PDB entry 2ZPE | X-ray diffraction, 1.48 A resolution | chains A and B

Chain A:
Name: Nitrile hydratase subunit alpha
From: Rhodococcus erythropolis
Notes: EC 4.2.1.84
Reference sequence: P13448 (NHAA_RHOER); residues 1-206 here correspond to UniProt positions 2-207 (UniProt number = residue number + 1)
Amino-acid sequence (206 residues; each row starts with the number of its first residue):
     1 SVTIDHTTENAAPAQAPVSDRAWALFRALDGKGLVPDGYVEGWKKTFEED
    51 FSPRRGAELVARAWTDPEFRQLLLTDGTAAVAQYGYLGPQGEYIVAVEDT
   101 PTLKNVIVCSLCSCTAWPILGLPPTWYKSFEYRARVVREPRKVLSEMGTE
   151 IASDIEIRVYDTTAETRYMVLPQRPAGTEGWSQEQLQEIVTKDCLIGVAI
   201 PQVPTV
Disordered / not traced: 1-8, 205-206
Modified positions: Cys112 (3-sulfinoalanine; CSD); Cys114 (s-hydroxycysteine; CSO)
Metal / ion sites: Fe ion: Cys109, Cys112, Ser113, Cys114 (together with nitric oxide); Mg2+ near Glu139 (its only coordinating residue here)
Residues lining bound ligands:
  - nitric oxide (NO): Gln90, Cys109, Cys112, Ser113, Cys114
  - tert-butyl isocyanide (TB0): Gln90, Cys112, Ser113, Trp117
UniProt features mapped onto this chain:
  - binding site (Fe(3+)): Cys109, Cys112, Ser113, Cys114
  - modified residue: Cys112 (Cysteine sulfinic acid (-SO2H)), Cys114 (Cysteine sulfenic acid (-SOH))
From the paper describing this entry:
  - post-translational modification sites: Cys112, Cys114

Chain B:
Name: Nitrile hydratase subunit beta
From: Rhodococcus erythropolis
Notes: EC 4.2.1.84
Reference sequence: P13449 (NHAB_RHOER); numbering as in UniProt (aligned over 1-212)
Amino-acid sequence (212 residues; row label = number of the first residue in the row):
     1 MDGVHDLAGVQGFGKVPHTVNADIGPTFHAEWEHLPYSLMFAGVAELGAF
    51 SVDEVRYVVERMEPRHYMMTPYYERYVIGVATLMVEKGILTQDELESLAG
   101 GPFPLSRPSESEGRPAPVETTTFEVGQRVRVRDEYVPGHIRMPAYCRGRV
   151 GTISHRTTEKWPFPDAIGHGRNDAGEEPTYHVKFAAEELFGSDTDGGSVV
   201 VDLFEGYLEPAA
Disordered / not traced: 212
Residues lining bound ligands: tert-butyl isocyanide (TB0): Tyr37, Met40, Val52, Val55, Arg56, Tyr72, Tyr76
UniProt features mapped onto this chain:
  - natural variant: Met40 (M40V: In strain: ACV2)
From the paper describing this entry:
  - conformationally variable residues (side-chain flip): Met40
  - binding site for tert-butyl isocyanide: Met40

How chain A and chain B interact:
Contacting residue pairs (175; chain A residue first):
  Asn10(A) - Arg65(B)  hydrogen bond
  Ala12(A) - Met69(B)  hydrophobic
  Pro13(A) - His66(B)
  Ala14(A) - Pro102(B)
  Ala14(A) - Pro104(B)
  Gln15(A) - His66(B)  hydrogen bond
  Gln15(A) - Glu74(B)
  Gln15(A) - Pro102(B)
  Gln15(A) - Pro104(B)
  Ala16(A) - Gly101(B)
  Ala16(A) - Pro102(B)  hydrogen bond (backbone-backbone)
  Val18(A) - Trp32(B)  hydrophobic
  Val18(A) - Glu74(B)
  Ser19(A) - Trp32(B)
  Asp20(A) - Ala99(B)
  Arg21(A) - Glu74(B)  salt bridge
  Arg21(A) - Ile78(B)
  Arg21(A) - Pro102(B)
  Arg21(A) - Phe103(B)
  Ala22(A) - Trp32(B)  hydrophobic
  Ala22(A) - Leu35(B)
  Ala22(A) - Val77(B)  hydrophobic
  Trp23(A) - Glu31(B)
  Trp23(A) - Trp32(B)
  Trp23(A) - Leu35(B)  hydrophobic
  Ala24(A) - Leu95(B)
  Ala24(A) - Leu98(B)  hydrophobic
  Ala24(A) - Ala99(B)
  Leu25(A) - Leu39(B)  hydrophobic
  Leu25(A) - Val77(B)
  Leu25(A) - Val80(B)  hydrophobic
  Leu25(A) - Ala81(B)  hydrophobic
  Leu25(A) - Leu90(B)  hydrophobic
  Leu25(A) - Leu95(B)  hydrophobic
  Phe26(A) - Leu39(B)  hydrophobic
  Arg27(A) - Leu98(B)  hydrogen bond (side chain-backbone)
  Ala28(A) - Leu90(B)  hydrophobic
  Ala28(A) - Leu98(B)  hydrophobic
  Leu29(A) - Met84(B)  hydrophobic
  Leu29(A) - Leu90(B)  hydrophobic
  Lys32(A) - Ile89(B)
  Lys32(A) - Leu90(B)
  Lys32(A) - Glu94(B)  salt bridge
  Leu34(A) - Leu47(B)
  Leu34(A) - Ile89(B)  hydrophobic
  Val35(A) - Leu39(B)  hydrophobic
  Tyr39(A) - Ser38(B)
  Tyr39(A) - Phe41(B)  hydrogen bond (side chain-backbone)
  Tyr39(A) - Ala42(B)  hydrogen bond (side chain-backbone)
  Tyr39(A) - Glu46(B)
  Val40(A) - His34(B)
  Val40(A) - Leu35(B)  hydrophobic
  Val40(A) - Ser38(B)
  Val40(A) - Leu39(B)  hydrophobic
  Trp43(A) - Ser38(B)
  Trp43(A) - Phe41(B)  hydrophobic
  Lys44(A) - His34(B)
  Phe47(A) - Thr27(B)
  Phe47(A) - Phe28(B)  hydrophobic
  Phe47(A) - Tyr37(B)  hydrophobic
  Phe47(A) - Ser38(B)
  Glu48(A) - Phe28(B)
  Pro89(A) - Phe41(B)  hydrophobic
  Gln90(A) - Arg56(B)
  Tyr93(A) - His155(B)  hydrogen bond
  Tyr93(A) - Thr157(B)
  Tyr93(A) - Thr158(B)  hydrogen bond (side chain-backbone)
  Tyr93(A) - Glu159(B)
  Tyr93(A) - Trp161(B)  hydrophobic
  Val95(A) - His181(B)
  Ser110(A) - His5(B)
  Ser110(A) - Ala8(B)
  Leu111(A) - His5(B)
  Leu111(A) - Asp6(B)
  Leu111(A) - Arg141(B)
  Cys112(A) - Arg56(B)
  Cys112(A) - Tyr76(B)
  Cys112(A) - Arg141(B)
  Ser113(A) - Tyr37(B)
  Ser113(A) - Tyr72(B)  hydrogen bond
  Cys114(A) - Arg56(B)
  Cys114(A) - Arg141(B)
  Trp117(A) - Tyr37(B)  hydrophobic
  Trp117(A) - Phe41(B)  hydrophobic
  Leu122(A) - Thr27(B)
  Leu122(A) - Phe28(B)  hydrophobic
  Leu122(A) - Tyr37(B)  hydrophobic
  Leu122(A) - Tyr73(B)
  Pro124(A) - Ile24(B)  hydrophobic
  Trp126(A) - Val16(B)  hydrophobic
  Trp126(A) - Pro17(B)
  Trp126(A) - His18(B)  hydrogen bond
  Lys128(A) - Tyr72(B)
  Lys128(A) - Tyr73(B)
  Ser129(A) - Pro17(B)
  Phe130(A) - Leu7(B)  hydrophobic
  Phe130(A) - Phe13(B)  hydrophobic
  Phe130(A) - Tyr67(B)  hydrophobic
  Phe130(A) - Met68(B)
  Phe130(A) - Arg75(B)
  Glu131(A) - Gly14(B)
  Glu131(A) - Lys15(B)
  Glu131(A) - Val16(B)
  Tyr132(A) - Val16(B)
  Arg133(A) - His5(B)  hydrogen bond (side chain-backbone)
  Arg133(A) - Leu7(B)
  Arg133(A) - Ala8(B)
  Arg133(A) - Tyr67(B)  hydrogen bond
  Arg133(A) - Arg75(B)
  Ala134(A) - Leu7(B)
  Ala134(A) - Ala8(B)
  Ala134(A) - Gly9(B)  hydrogen bond (backbone-backbone)
  Ala134(A) - Val10(B)
  Ala134(A) - Phe13(B)  hydrophobic
  Arg135(A) - Phe13(B)
  Arg135(A) - Gly14(B)  hydrogen bond (side chain-backbone)
  Arg135(A) - Lys15(B)
  Val137(A) - Ala8(B)  hydrophobic
  Val137(A) - Gly9(B)
  Val137(A) - Tyr145(B)
  Val137(A) - Phe190(B)
  Val137(A) - Val199(B)
  Arg138(A) - Gly9(B)  hydrogen bond (side chain-backbone)
  Arg138(A) - Gln11(B)
  Arg138(A) - Phe190(B)
  Arg138(A) - Asp193(B)  salt bridge
  Arg138(A) - Thr194(B)  hydrogen bond (backbone-side chain)
  Arg138(A) - Asp195(B)  hydrogen bond (backbone-backbone)
  Glu139(A) - Asp195(B)
  Pro140(A) - Asp195(B)
  Pro140(A) - Gly196(B)
  Arg141(A) - Asp195(B)  hydrogen bond (backbone-side chain)
  Lys142(A) - Asp195(B)  hydrogen bond (backbone-side chain)
  Val143(A) - Val16(B)  hydrophobic
  Glu146(A) - Lys15(B)
  Met147(A) - His18(B)
  Met147(A) - Thr19(B)
  Met147(A) - Val20(B)  hydrogen bond (backbone-backbone)
  Thr149(A) - Val20(B)
  Glu156(A) - Gly197(B)
  Glu156(A) - Ser198(B)  hydrogen bond
  Ile157(A) - Gly197(B)  hydrogen bond (backbone-backbone)
  Ile157(A) - Ser198(B)  hydrogen bond (backbone-backbone)
  Arg158(A) - Lys183(B)
  Arg158(A) - Ser198(B)  hydrogen bond
  Arg158(A) - Val200(B)
  Val159(A) - Ser198(B)  hydrogen bond (backbone-backbone)
  Val159(A) - Val199(B)
  Val159(A) - Val200(B)  hydrogen bond (backbone-backbone)
  Tyr160(A) - Val200(B)
  Asp161(A) - Tyr145(B)  hydrogen bond
  Asp161(A) - Val200(B)  hydrogen bond (backbone-backbone)
  Asp161(A) - Asp202(B)
  Thr162(A) - Arg141(B)
  Thr163(A) - Arg141(B)  hydrogen bond (backbone-side chain)
  Thr163(A) - Pro143(B)
  Thr163(A) - Val201(B)
  Thr163(A) - Asp202(B)  hydrogen bond (side chain-backbone)
  Ala164(A) - Thr179(B)
  Ala164(A) - Asp202(B)
  Ala164(A) - Phe204(B)  hydrophobic
  Glu165(A) - Trp161(B)
  Glu165(A) - Asp202(B)
  Thr166(A) - Thr157(B)
  Thr166(A) - His181(B)  hydrogen bond
  Thr166(A) - Asp202(B)  hydrogen bond
  Arg167(A) - Arg56(B)
  Tyr168(A) - His181(B)  hydrogen bond
  Thr191(A) - Asn21(B)  hydrogen bond
  Lys192(A) - Ile24(B)
  Asp193(A) - His18(B)  salt bridge
  Asp193(A) - Val20(B)
  Asp193(A) - Asn21(B)  hydrogen bond (side chain-backbone)
  Val198(A) - Val20(B)
  Ala199(A) - Val20(B)  hydrophobic
Other interface residues (no listed pair), chain A (79 interface residues in all): Pro36, Cys109, Gly148
Other interface residues (no listed pair), chain B (82 interface residues in all): Met40, Arg156, Leu203

In short:
79 residues of chain A face 82 of chain B across their interface; the contacts include 35 hydrogen bonds and 4
salt bridges. Among the polar pairs are Arg21(A)-Glu74(B), Lys32(A)-Glu94(B) and Arg138(A)-Asp193(B). From the
paper: a binding site for tert-butyl isocyanide at Met40(B); modification sites Cys112(A) and Cys114(A).
Chain A is Nitrile hydratase subunit alpha and chain B is Nitrile hydratase subunit beta, both from
Rhodococcus erythropolis; the structure, nitrosylated Fe-type nitrile hydratase with tert-butylisonitrile, was
determined by X-ray diffraction together with 2ZPB, 2ZPF, 2ZPG, 2ZPH and 2ZPI from the same study.
